Entry 8IYX (electron microscopy, 3.34 A resolution); this record covers chain C.

[Chain C]
Name: Probable G-protein coupled receptor 34, YL-365
From: Homo sapiens
UniProt: Q9UPC5 (GPR34_HUMAN); residue numbers follow UniProt; this construct covers 1-242, 261-381
Amino-acid sequence (581 residues; row label = number of the first residue in the row; note: 18 numbers in that range are skipped by the numbering (no residue carries them; nothing is unmodelled there); a row labelled like 242A-242Z holds insertion residues (242A, then the next letters in order)):
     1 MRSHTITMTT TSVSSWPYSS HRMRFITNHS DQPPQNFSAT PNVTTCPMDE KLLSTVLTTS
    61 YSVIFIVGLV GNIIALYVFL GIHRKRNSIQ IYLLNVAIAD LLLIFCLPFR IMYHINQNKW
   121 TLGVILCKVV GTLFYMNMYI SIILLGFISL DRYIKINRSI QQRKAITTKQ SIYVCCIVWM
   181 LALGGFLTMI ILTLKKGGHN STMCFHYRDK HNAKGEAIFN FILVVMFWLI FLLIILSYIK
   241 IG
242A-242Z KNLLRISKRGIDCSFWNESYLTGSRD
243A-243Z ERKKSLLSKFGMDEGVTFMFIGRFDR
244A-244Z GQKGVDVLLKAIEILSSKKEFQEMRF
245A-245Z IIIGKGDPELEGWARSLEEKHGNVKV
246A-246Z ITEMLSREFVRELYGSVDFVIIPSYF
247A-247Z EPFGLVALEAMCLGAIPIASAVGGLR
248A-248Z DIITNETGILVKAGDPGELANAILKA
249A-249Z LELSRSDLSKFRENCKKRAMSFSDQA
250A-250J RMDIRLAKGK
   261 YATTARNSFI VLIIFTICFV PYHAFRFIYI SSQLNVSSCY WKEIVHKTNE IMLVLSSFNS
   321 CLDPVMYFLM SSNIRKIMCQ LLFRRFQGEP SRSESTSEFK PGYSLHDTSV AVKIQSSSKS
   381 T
Unresolved in the structure: 1-50, 158-166, 242A-242Z, 243A-243Z, 244A-244Z, 245A-245Z, 246A-246Z, 247A-247Z, 248A-248Z, 249A-249Z, 250A-250J, 344-381
Disulfide bonds: Cys127-Cys204
Small-molecule neighbours: YL-365 (S6R; 1-[4-(3-chlorophenyl)phenyl]carbonyl-4-[2-(4-phenylmethoxyphenyl)ethanoylamino]piperidine-4-carboxylic acid): Gly131, Thr132, Tyr135, Met136, Tyr139, Ile140, Ile143, Phe147, Val174, Ile177, Val178, Leu181, Ala182, Gly185, Phe186, Met189, Leu223

[In short]
Chain C binds YL-365.
Chain C is Probable G-protein coupled receptor 34, YL-365 (Homo sapiens); the structure, Cryo-EM structure of
the GPR34 receptor in complex with the antagonist YL-365, was determined by electron microscopy.
